9C0H - chains A and B; structure by electron microscopy, 2.50 A resolution.

Chain A (and B):
Molecule: Solute carrier family 12 member 2
Source organism: Homo sapiens
Notes: chain B of this document is another copy of the same molecule, construct and numbering; everything in this record applies to it too
UniProt: P55011 (S12A2_HUMAN); residues 1-1212 here = UniProt positions 1-1212
Chain sequence (1212 residues; each row starts with the number of its first residue):
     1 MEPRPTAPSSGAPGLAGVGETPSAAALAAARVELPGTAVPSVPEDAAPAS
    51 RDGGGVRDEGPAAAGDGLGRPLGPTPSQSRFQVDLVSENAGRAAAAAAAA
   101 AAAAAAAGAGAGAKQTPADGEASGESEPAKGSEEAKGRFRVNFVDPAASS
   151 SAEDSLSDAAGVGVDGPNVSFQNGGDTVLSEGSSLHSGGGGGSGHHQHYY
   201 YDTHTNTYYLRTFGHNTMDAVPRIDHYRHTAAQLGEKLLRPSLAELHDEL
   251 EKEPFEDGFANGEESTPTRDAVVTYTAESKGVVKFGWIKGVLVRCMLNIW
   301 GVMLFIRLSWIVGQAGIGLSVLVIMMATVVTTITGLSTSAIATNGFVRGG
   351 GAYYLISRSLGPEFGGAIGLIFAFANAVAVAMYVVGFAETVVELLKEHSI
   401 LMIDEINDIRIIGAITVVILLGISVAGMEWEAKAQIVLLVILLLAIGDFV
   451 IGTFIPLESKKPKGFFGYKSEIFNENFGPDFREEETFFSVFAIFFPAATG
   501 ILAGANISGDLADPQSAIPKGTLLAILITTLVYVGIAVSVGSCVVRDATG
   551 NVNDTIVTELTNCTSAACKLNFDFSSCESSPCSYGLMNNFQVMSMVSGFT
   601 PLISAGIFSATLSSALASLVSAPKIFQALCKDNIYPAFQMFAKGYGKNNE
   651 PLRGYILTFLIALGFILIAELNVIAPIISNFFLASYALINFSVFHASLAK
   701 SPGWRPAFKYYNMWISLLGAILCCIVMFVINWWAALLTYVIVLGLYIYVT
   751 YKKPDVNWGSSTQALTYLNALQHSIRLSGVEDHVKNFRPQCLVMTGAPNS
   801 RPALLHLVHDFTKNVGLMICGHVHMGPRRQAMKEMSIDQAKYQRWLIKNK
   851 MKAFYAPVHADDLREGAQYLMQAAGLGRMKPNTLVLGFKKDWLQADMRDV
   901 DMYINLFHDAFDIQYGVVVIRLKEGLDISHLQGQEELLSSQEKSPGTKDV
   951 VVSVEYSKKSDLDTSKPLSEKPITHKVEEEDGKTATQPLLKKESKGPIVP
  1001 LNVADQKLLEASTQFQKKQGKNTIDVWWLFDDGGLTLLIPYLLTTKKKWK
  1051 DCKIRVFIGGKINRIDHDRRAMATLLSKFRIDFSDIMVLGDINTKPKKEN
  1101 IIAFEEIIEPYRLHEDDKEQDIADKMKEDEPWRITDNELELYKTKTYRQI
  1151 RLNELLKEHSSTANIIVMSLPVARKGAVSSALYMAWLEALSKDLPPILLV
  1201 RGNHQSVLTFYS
Unresolved in the structure: 1-206, 232-235, 251-281, 927-1021
Modified positions: T212 (phosphothreonine; TPO); T217 (phosphothreonine; TPO)
Disulfides: C563-C568, C577-C582
Metal / ion sites: Na+: L297, W300, A610, S613, S614; K+: N298, I299, Y383, P496, A497, T499 (together with bumetanide)
Residues lining bound ligands: bumetanide (82U; 3-(butylamino)-4-phenoxy-5-sulfamoylbenzoic acid): I299, G301, V302, M303, R307, A379, M382, Y383, V385, I493, P496, A497, T499, L671, A675, I678, S679, F682
Swiss-Prot annotation at these positions:
  - region: S761 to S778 (Scissor helix)
  - motif: R80 to V83 (RFXV motif 1), R138 to V141 (RFXV motif 2)
  - binding site (Na(+)): L297, W300, A610, S613, S614
  - binding site (K(+)): N298, I299, Y383, P496, A497, T499
  - binding site (chloride): G301, V302, M303, F372, P496, A497, G500, I501, F682, Y686
  - modified residue: M1 (N-acetylmethionine), S77 (Phosphoserine), S79 (Phosphoserine), T203 (Phosphothreonine), T207 (Phosphothreonine), T212 (Phosphothreonine), T217 (Phosphothreonine), T230 (Phosphothreonine), S242 (Phosphoserine), T266 (Phosphothreonine), S940 (Phosphoserine), S944 (Phosphoserine), S994 (Phosphoserine)
  - glycosylation (N-linked (GlcNAc...) asparagine): N553, N562
  - natural variant: A327 (A327V: In DELMNES), N376 (N376I: In DELMNES), A379 (A379L: In DELMNES), R410 (R410Q: In DELMNES), W892 to S1212 (deletion: In DELMNES), E979 (E979K: In DFNA78), E980 (E980K: In DELMNES), D981 (D981Y: In DFNA78), P988 (P988T: In DFNA78)
  - mutagenesis: T217 (T217A/S/E: Impairs transporter activity), D219 (D219A: Impairs transporter activity), G235 (G235A: Impairs transporter activity), E236 to E249 (Decrease in Cl(-) influx and impairs transporter activity; Decrease in Cl(-) influx when mutated to the equivalent sequence in NKCC2), K237 (K237A: Impairs transporter activity), L238 (L238A: Impairs transporter activity), R240 (R240A: Impairs transporter activity), P241 (P241A: Impairs transporter activity), S242 (S242A/E: Impairs transporter activity), L243 (L243A: Abolishes transporter activity), A244 (A244E: Impairs transporter activity), L246 (L246S: Impairs transporter activity), 47 further mutagenesis entries in UniProt
Reported in the primary citation:
  - mutagenesis - T212A, F213A, T217A, R348A, K1061A, R1064A, K1145A, R1148A: decreased catalytic activity
  - mutagenesis - R358A, S508W, D632A, W758A: abolished catalytic activity

How chain A and chain B interact:
Contacting residue pairs (297):
  Y209(A) - I1092(B)
  Y209(A) - N1093(B)
  Y209(A) - T1094(B)
  Y209(A) - K1095(B)
  L210(A) - K1061(B)  hydrogen bond (backbone-side chain)
  L210(A) - G1090(B)
  R211(A) - K1061(B)
  T212(A) - K1061(B)
  T212(A) - R1064(B)
  T212(A) - N1093(B)
  F213(A) - L1029(B)
  F213(A) - F1030(B)  hydrophobic
  F213(A) - G1059(B)
  F213(A) - I1092(B)  hydrophobic
  F213(A) - N1093(B)
  F213(A) - R1148(B)
  N216(A) - T1144(B)
  N216(A) - R1148(B)
  T217(A) - K1145(B)
  T217(A) - R1148(B)
  M218(A) - R1174(B)
  D219(A) - F1030(B)
  D219(A) - R1201(B)  salt bridge
  D219(A) - H1204(B)
  A220(A) - F1030(B)
  A220(A) - D1031(B)  hydrogen bond (backbone-backbone)
  V221(A) - L1029(B)
  V221(A) - D1031(B)
  P222(A) - W1028(B)  hydrophobic
  P222(A) - L1029(B)
  P222(A) - F1030(B)
  P222(A) - D1031(B)
  R223(A) - L1075(B)
  I224(A) - A1071(B)
  I224(A) - T1074(B)
  I224(A) - L1075(B)  hydrophobic
  H226(A) - D1031(B)  salt bridge
  Y227(A) - W1028(B)
  Y227(A) - D1031(B)  hydrogen bond
  Y227(A) - G1033(B)
  Y227(A) - G1034(B)
  Y227(A) - F1079(B)  hydrophobic
  Y227(A) - L1208(B)
  Y227(A) - F1210(B)
  Y227(A) - Y1211(B)
  R228(A) - F1210(B)
  R228(A) - Y1211(B)
  H229(A) - Y1211(B)  hydrogen bond (backbone-side chain)
  A231(A) - Y1211(B)  hydrogen bond (backbone-side chain)
  R240(A) - D1031(B)  salt bridge
  R240(A) - G1033(B)
  R240(A) - H1204(B)  hydrogen bond (side chain-backbone)
  R240(A) - S1206(B)
  P241(A) - H1204(B)  hydrogen bond (backbone-side chain)
  L243(A) - F911(B)
  L243(A) - N1203(B)
  L243(A) - H1204(B)
  E245(A) - R1174(B)  hydrogen bond (backbone-side chain)
  L246(A) - V1172(B)
  L246(A) - R1174(B)
  L246(A) - H1204(B)
  H247(A) - H908(B)  hydrogen bond
  H247(A) - F911(B)
  H247(A) - D912(B)  salt bridge
  H247(A) - A1173(B)
  H247(A) - R1174(B)
  H247(A) - K1175(B)  hydrogen bond (backbone-backbone)
  D248(A) - R1174(B)  hydrogen bond (backbone-side chain)
  E249(A) - R1174(B)
  E249(A) - K1175(B)
  T343(A) - R1080(B)
  N344(A) - R1080(B)  hydrogen bond
  G345(A) - F1210(B)
  G345(A) - Y1211(B)
  G345(A) - S1212(B)
  F346(A) - F1210(B)  hydrogen bond (backbone-backbone)
  F346(A) - Y1211(B)
  F346(A) - S1212(B)  hydrogen bond (backbone-side chain)
  V347(A) - S1212(B)
  R348(A) - Y1211(B)
  Y354(A) - S1212(B)
  R358(A) - K785(B)  hydrogen bond (backbone-side chain)
  R358(A) - S1212(B)
  K700(A) - R788(B)  hydrogen bond (backbone-side chain)
  K700(A) - N814(B)
  S701(A) - K785(B)  hydrogen bond (side chain-backbone)
  S701(A) - N786(B)
  S701(A) - R788(B)
  P702(A) - F787(B)
  P702(A) - R788(B)
  P702(A) - V815(B)  hydrophobic
  P702(A) - Y1041(B)
  G703(A) - K785(B)  hydrogen bond (backbone-backbone)
  G703(A) - R1080(B)
  W704(A) - R1080(B)
  R705(A) - Y1041(B)
  R705(A) - F1079(B)  hydrogen bond (side chain-backbone)
  R705(A) - R1080(B)  hydrogen bond (backbone-side chain)
  R705(A) - I1081(B)
  R705(A) - L1208(B)
  A707(A) - R1080(B)
  N757(A) - E781(B)
  N757(A) - D782(B)  hydrogen bond (side chain-backbone)
  N757(A) - H783(B)  hydrogen bond (backbone-side chain)
  W758(A) - H783(B)
  W758(A) - K785(B)
  W758(A) - S1212(B)
  G759(A) - H783(B)
  G759(A) - K785(B)
  G759(A) - N786(B)
  S760(A) - N786(B)  hydrogen bond (backbone-side chain)
  Q763(A) - V780(B)
  Q763(A) - E781(B)
  Q763(A) - N786(B)  hydrogen bond
  A764(A) - N786(B)
  A764(A) - R788(B)  hydrogen bond (backbone-side chain)
  T766(A) - L777(B)
  Y767(A) - L777(B)  hydrophobic
  Y767(A) - R788(B)
  Y767(A) - Q790(B)  hydrogen bond
  Y767(A) - L817(B)
  Y767(A) - M879(B)  hydrophobic
  L768(A) - N814(B)
  N769(A) - H773(B)
  A770(A) - H773(B)
  A770(A) - L777(B)  hydrophobic
  A770(A) - M879(B)
  L771(A) - G816(B)
  L771(A) - M879(B)  hydrophobic
  H773(A) - N769(B)
  H773(A) - A770(B)
  H773(A) - H773(B)  hydrogen bond
  S774(A) - F854(B)
  S774(A) - M879(B)
  I775(A) - K852(B)
  I775(A) - F854(B)  hydrophobic
  L777(A) - T766(B)
  L777(A) - Y767(B)  hydrophobic
  L777(A) - A770(B)  hydrophobic
  S778(A) - Q843(B)
  V780(A) - Q763(B)
  E781(A) - N757(B)
  E781(A) - Q763(B)
  D782(A) - N757(B)  hydrogen bond (backbone-side chain)
  H783(A) - N757(B)
  H783(A) - W758(B)
  H783(A) - G759(B)
  K785(A) - N344(B)
  K785(A) - R358(B)
  K785(A) - S701(B)  hydrogen bond (backbone-side chain)
  K785(A) - G703(B)
  K785(A) - W758(B)
  K785(A) - G759(B)
  N786(A) - S701(B)
  N786(A) - G759(B)
  N786(A) - S760(B)  hydrogen bond (side chain-backbone)
  N786(A) - Q763(B)  hydrogen bond
  N786(A) - A764(B)
  F787(A) - P702(B)
  R788(A) - K700(B)  hydrogen bond (side chain-backbone)
  R788(A) - S701(B)
  R788(A) - P702(B)
  R788(A) - A764(B)  hydrogen bond (side chain-backbone)
  R788(A) - Y767(B)
  Q790(A) - Y767(B)  hydrogen bond
  N814(A) - K700(B)
  N814(A) - L768(B)
  V815(A) - P702(B)  hydrophobic
  G816(A) - Y767(B)
  G816(A) - L771(B)
  L817(A) - Y767(B)
  L817(A) - L876(B)  hydrophobic
  I819(A) - L876(B)  hydrophobic
  R828(A) - D912(B)  salt bridge
  M832(A) - Q914(B)
  Q843(A) - S778(B)
  K852(A) - I775(B)
  F854(A) - S774(B)
  F854(A) - I775(B)  hydrophobic
  F854(A) - S778(B)
  F854(A) - L876(B)  hydrophobic
  F854(A) - G877(B)
  V858(A) - Q872(B)
  H859(A) - Q872(B)  hydrogen bond (backbone-side chain)
  Q868(A) - Y869(B)
  Y869(A) - Q868(B)
  Y869(A) - Y869(B)  hydrophobic
  Y869(A) - Q872(B)
  Y869(A) - A873(B)
  Q872(A) - V858(B)
  Q872(A) - H859(B)  hydrogen bond (side chain-backbone)
  Q872(A) - Y869(B)
  A873(A) - Y869(B)
  A873(A) - A873(B)  hydrophobic
  A873(A) - A874(B)
  A874(A) - A873(B)
  G875(A) - G875(B)  hydrogen bond (backbone-backbone)
  L876(A) - L817(B)  hydrophobic
  L876(A) - I819(B)  hydrophobic
  L876(A) - F854(B)  hydrophobic
  L876(A) - M879(B)  hydrophobic
  G877(A) - F854(B)
  R878(A) - Y767(B)
  M879(A) - Y767(B)
  M879(A) - A770(B)  hydrophobic
  M879(A) - L771(B)  hydrophobic
  M879(A) - L876(B)  hydrophobic
  H908(A) - H247(B)  hydrogen bond
  F911(A) - L243(B)
  F911(A) - H247(B)
  D912(A) - H247(B)  salt bridge
  D912(A) - R828(B)  salt bridge
  I913(A) - M832(B)  hydrophobic
  W1028(A) - P222(B)  hydrophobic
  W1028(A) - Y227(B)
  L1029(A) - F213(B)
  L1029(A) - V221(B)
  L1029(A) - P222(B)
  F1030(A) - F213(B)  hydrophobic
  F1030(A) - D219(B)
  F1030(A) - A220(B)
  F1030(A) - P222(B)
  D1031(A) - A220(B)  hydrogen bond (backbone-backbone)
  D1031(A) - V221(B)
  D1031(A) - P222(B)
  D1031(A) - H226(B)  salt bridge
  D1031(A) - Y227(B)  hydrogen bond
  D1031(A) - R240(B)  salt bridge
  G1033(A) - Y227(B)
  G1033(A) - R240(B)
  G1034(A) - Y227(B)
  Y1041(A) - P702(B)
  Y1041(A) - R705(B)
  L1042(A) - P702(B)  hydrophobic
  G1059(A) - F213(B)
  G1060(A) - F213(B)
  K1061(A) - L210(B)  hydrogen bond (side chain-backbone)
  K1061(A) - R211(B)
  K1061(A) - T212(B)
  R1064(A) - T212(B)
  L1075(A) - R223(B)
  L1075(A) - I224(B)  hydrophobic
  K1078(A) - I224(B)
  F1079(A) - Y227(B)  hydrophobic
  F1079(A) - R705(B)  hydrogen bond (backbone-side chain)
  R1080(A) - T343(B)
  R1080(A) - N344(B)  hydrogen bond
  R1080(A) - G703(B)
  R1080(A) - R705(B)  hydrogen bond (side chain-backbone)
  R1080(A) - A707(B)
  I1081(A) - R705(B)
  G1090(A) - L210(B)
  I1092(A) - Y209(B)
  I1092(A) - F213(B)  hydrophobic
  N1093(A) - Y209(B)
  N1093(A) - F213(B)
  N1093(A) - N216(B)
  T1094(A) - Y209(B)
  T1144(A) - N216(B)
  K1145(A) - T217(B)
  R1148(A) - F213(B)
  R1148(A) - N216(B)
  R1148(A) - T217(B)
  V1172(A) - L246(B)
  A1173(A) - H247(B)
  R1174(A) - E245(B)  hydrogen bond (side chain-backbone)
  R1174(A) - L246(B)
  R1174(A) - H247(B)
  R1174(A) - D248(B)  hydrogen bond (side chain-backbone)
  K1175(A) - H247(B)  hydrogen bond (backbone-backbone)
  K1175(A) - E249(B)  salt bridge
  R1201(A) - D219(B)  salt bridge
  N1203(A) - L243(B)
  H1204(A) - R240(B)  hydrogen bond (backbone-side chain)
  H1204(A) - P241(B)  hydrogen bond (side chain-backbone)
  H1204(A) - S242(B)
  H1204(A) - L243(B)
  H1204(A) - L246(B)
  S1206(A) - R240(B)  hydrogen bond
  L1208(A) - Y227(B)
  L1208(A) - R705(B)
  F1210(A) - Y227(B)
  F1210(A) - R228(B)
  F1210(A) - G345(B)
  F1210(A) - F346(B)  hydrogen bond (backbone-backbone)
  Y1211(A) - Y227(B)
  Y1211(A) - R228(B)
  Y1211(A) - H229(B)  hydrogen bond (side chain-backbone)
  Y1211(A) - A231(B)
  Y1211(A) - G345(B)
  Y1211(A) - F346(B)
  Y1211(A) - R348(B)
  S1212(A) - G345(B)
  S1212(A) - F346(B)  hydrogen bond (side chain-backbone)
  S1212(A) - V347(B)
  S1212(A) - Y354(B)
  S1212(A) - R358(B)
Interface residues without a listed pair, chain A (151 interface residues in all): G214, H215, T230, S242, A244, L250, P706, Q772, R776, P789, I847, P857, L870, Q914, Y915, L1038, I1062, M1072, K1095, Q1205, T1209
Interface residues without a listed pair, chain B (153 interface residues in all): G214, H215, M218, T230, L250, W704, Q772, R776, G779, P789, I847, P857, L870, R878, I913, Y915, D1032, L1038, L1042, G1060, I1062, M1072, G1202, Q1205, T1209

In short:
The interface between chain A and chain B involves 151 residues on one side and 153 on the other, with 53
hydrogen bonds and 11 salt bridges. Polar pairs include D219(A)-R1201(B), H226(A)-D1031(B) and
R240(A)-D1031(B). The paper reports that T212A, F213A and T217A of chain A, among others, reduce catalytic
activity; R358A, S508W and D632A of chain A, among others, abolish catalytic activity; 12 substitutions were
tested in all.
Both chains are Solute carrier family 12 member 2 (Homo sapiens). Entry 9C0H (Phosphorylated human NKCC1 in
complex with bumetanide) was determined by electron microscopy, deposited together with 9C0E and 9C0G.
